PDB entry 9B2S | electron microscopy, 3.01 A resolution | chains A and J of the 11 polymer chains in the assembly

== Chain A ==
Name: Histone H3.2
Source organism: Xenopus laevis
Reference sequence: P84233 (H32_XENLA); residues 0-135 here correspond to UniProt positions 1-136 (UniProt number = residue number + 1)
Chain sequence (136 residues; numbered 0 to 135; the number before each row is that of its first residue; numbering starts at 0):
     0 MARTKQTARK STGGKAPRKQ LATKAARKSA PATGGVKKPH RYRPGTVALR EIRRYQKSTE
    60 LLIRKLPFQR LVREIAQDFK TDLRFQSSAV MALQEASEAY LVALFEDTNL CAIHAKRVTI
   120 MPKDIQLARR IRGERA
Unresolved in the structure: 0-36, 135
Sequence notes: engineered mutation Ala102 (Gly103 in P84233)
Curated features (UniProtKB/Swiss-Prot):
  - modified residue: Arg2 (Asymmetric dimethylarginine), Thr3 (Phosphothreonine), Lys4 (Allysine), Gln5 (5-glutamyl dopamine), Thr6 (Phosphothreonine), Arg8 (Citrulline), Lys9 (N6,N6,N6-trimethyllysine), Ser10 (ADP-ribosylserine), Thr11 (Phosphothreonine), Lys14 (N6-(2-hydroxyisobutyryl)lysine), Arg17 (Asymmetric dimethylarginine), Lys18 (N6-(2-hydroxyisobutyryl)lysine), Lys23 (N6-(2-hydroxyisobutyryl)lysine), Arg26 (Citrulline), Lys27 (N6,N6,N6-trimethyllysine), Ser28 (ADP-ribosylserine), Lys36 (N6,N6,N6-trimethyllysine), Lys37 (N6-methyllysine), Tyr41 (Phosphotyrosine), Lys56 (N6,N6,N6-trimethyllysine) and 8 more in UniProt
  - lipidation: Cys110 (S-palmitoyl cysteine)
What the authors report for this chain:
  - post-translational modification sites: Thr3 (citing earlier work)

== Chain J ==
Molecule: 601 DNA
Source organism: synthetic construct
Sequence (185 nucleotides; row label = number of the first residue in the row; numbers below 1 keep their minus sign (DG-92 is residue -92)):
   -92 GTCGCTGTTC GCGACCGGCA ATCGATGTAT ATATCTGACA CGTGCCTGGA GACTAGGGAG
   -32 TAATCCCCTT GGCGGTTAAA ACGCGGGGGA CAGCGCGTAC GTGCGTTTAA GCGGTGCTAG
    28 AGCTGTCTAC GACCAATTGA GCGGCCTCGG CACCGGGATT CTGATGGGCG GCCGCGTATA
    88 GGGTC
Unresolved in the structure: -92 to -79, 79-92

== Chain A / chain J interface ==
Pairs across the interface - 21 pairs, chain A then chain J:
  Arg40(A) - DG8(J)  base contact
  Arg40(A) - DT9(J)  hydrogen bond to the base
  Arg40(A) - DG10(J)  sugar contact
  Tyr41(A) - DT9(J)  sugar contact
  Tyr41(A) - DG10(J)  phosphate contact
  Arg42(A) - DT9(J)  phosphate contact
  Pro43(A) - DG8(J)  phosphate contact
  Pro43(A) - DT9(J)  phosphate contact
  Gly44(A) - DG8(J)  phosphate contact
  Gly44(A) - DT9(J)  hydrogen bond to the phosphate
  Thr45(A) - DT9(J)  phosphate contact
  Val46(A) - DT9(J)  phosphate contact
  Ala47(A) - DT9(J)  phosphate contact
  Arg49(A) - DG-66(J)  sugar contact
  Lys56(A) - DA-64(J)  salt bridge to the phosphate
  Arg63(A) - DA17(J)  phosphate contact
  Arg63(A) - DG18(J)  salt bridge to the phosphate
  Lys64(A) - DG18(J)  phosphate contact
  Leu65(A) - DA17(J)  phosphate contact
  Leu65(A) - DG18(J)  phosphate contact
  Arg69(A) - DA17(J)  salt bridge to the phosphate
Interface residues without a listed pair, chain A (17 interface residues in all): His39, Pro66, Arg83
Interface residues without a listed pair, chain J (11 interface residues in all): DT-67, DT-65, DA26, DG27

== In short ==
Chain A and chain J form an interface of 17 and 11 residues respectively, with 2 hydrogen bonds and 3 salt
bridges. Polar contacts include Arg40(A)-DT9(J), Gly44(A)-DT9(J) and Lys56(A)-DA-64(J). From the paper: a
modification site at Thr3(A).
Chain A is Histone H3.2 (Xenopus laevis) and chain J is 601 DNA (synthetic construct); the structure, Haspin
bound to nucleosome in position 1, was determined by electron microscopy, deposited together with 9B2T and
9B2U.
